8B0J - chains A and D of the 7 polymer chains in the assembly; structure by electron microscopy, 3.99 A resolution.

# Chain A (and D)
Protein: RNase adapter protein RapZ
Source organism: Escherichia coli K-12
Notes: chain D of this document is another copy of the same molecule, construct and numbering; everything in this record applies to it too
UniProtKB: P0A894 (RAPZ_ECOLI); numbering as in UniProt (aligned over 1-284)
Sequence (284 residues; each row starts with the number of its first residue):
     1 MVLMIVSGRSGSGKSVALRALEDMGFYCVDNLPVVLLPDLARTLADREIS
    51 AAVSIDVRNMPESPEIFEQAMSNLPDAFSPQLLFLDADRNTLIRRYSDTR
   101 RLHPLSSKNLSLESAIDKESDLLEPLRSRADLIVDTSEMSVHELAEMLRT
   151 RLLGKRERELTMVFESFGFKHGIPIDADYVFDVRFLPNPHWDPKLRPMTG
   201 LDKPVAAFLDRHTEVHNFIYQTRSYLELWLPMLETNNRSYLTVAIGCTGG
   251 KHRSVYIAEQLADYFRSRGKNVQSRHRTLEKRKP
Not modelled in the structure: 97-110, 283-284 (chain D: 282-284)
Curated features (UniProtKB/Swiss-Prot):
  - region: Arg266 to Pro284 (RNA-binding)
  - binding site (ATP): Gly8 to Ser15
  - binding site (GTP): Asp56 to Asn59
  - modified residue: Lys251 (N6-acetyllysine)
  - mutagenesis: Lys270 (K270A: Lack of activity. Does not bind GlmY and GlmZ; when associated with A-281; A-282 and A-283), Lys281 (K281A: Lack of activity. Does not bind GlmY and GlmZ; when associated with A-270; A-282 and A-283), Arg282 (R282A: Lack of activity. Does not bind GlmY and GlmZ; when associated with A-270; A-281 and A-283), Lys283 (K283A: Lack of activity. Does not bind GlmY and GlmZ; when associated with A-270; A-281 and A-282)
What the authors report for this chain:
  - mutagenesis - T161A/Y240A/N271A/Q273A (2-fold), H190A: decreased binding to Ribonuclease E
  - mutagenesis - K170A: decreased binding to GlmZ small RNA

# Interface between chain A and chain D
Contacting residue pairs (21):
  Tyr27(A) with Asn31(D)
  Cys28(A) with Asn31(D)
  Val29(A) with Asp30(D)
  Asp30(A) with Asp30(D), hydrogen bond (backbone-backbone)
  Asn31(A) with Tyr27(D); Cys28(D)
  Pro33(A) with Tyr27(D); Leu40(D), hydrophobic
  Leu36(A) with Leu36(D), hydrophobic
  Asp39(A) with Leu36(D)
  Leu40(A) with Pro33(D), hydrophobic; Leu36(D)
  Arg58(A) with Tyr27(D); Cys28(D)
  Tyr220(A) with Leu102(D); His103(D); Leu112(D), hydrophobic
  Gln221(A) with Leu110(D); Ser111(D); Leu112(D)
  Arg223(A) with Arg100(D)
Other interface residues (no listed pair), chain A (18 interface residues in all): Leu32, Asn59, His216, Ser224, Arg268
Other interface residues (no listed pair), chain D (20 interface residues in all): Glu22, Val29, Leu32, Asp39, Ser97, Thr99, Arg101

# Summary
18 residues of chain A and 20 residues of chain D are in contact; the contacts include 1 hydrogen bond. The
hydrogen-bonded pair Asp30(A)-Asp30(D) is a backbone contact. From the paper: T161A/Y240A/N271A/Q273A and
H190A of chain A reduce binding to Ribonuclease E; K170A of chain A reduces binding to GlmZ small RNA.
Chain A and chain D are both RNase adapter protein RapZ (Escherichia coli K-12); the structure, CryoEM
structure of bacterial RNaseE.RapZ.GlmZ complex central to the control of cell envelope biogenesis, was
determined by electron microscopy, deposited together with 8B0I.
